PDB entry 7ARN | X-ray diffraction, 1.57 A resolution | chains H and L

# Chain H
Protein: Antibody Fab Fragment Heavy Chain
Organism: Homo sapiens
Notes: antibody fragment or engineered binder
Chain sequence (262 residues; numbered -30 to 231; the number before each row is that of its first residue; numbers below 1 keep their minus sign (Met-30 is residue -30)):
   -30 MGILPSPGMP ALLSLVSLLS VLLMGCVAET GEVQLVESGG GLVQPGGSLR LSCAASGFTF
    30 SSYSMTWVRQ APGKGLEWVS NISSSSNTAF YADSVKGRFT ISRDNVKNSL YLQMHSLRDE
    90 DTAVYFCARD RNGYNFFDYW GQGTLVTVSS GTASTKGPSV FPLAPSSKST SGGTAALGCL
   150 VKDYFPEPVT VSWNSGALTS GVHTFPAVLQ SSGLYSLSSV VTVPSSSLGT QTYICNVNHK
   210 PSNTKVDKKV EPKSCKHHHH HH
Disordered / not traced: -30 to -1, 222-231
Cystine bridges: Cys22-Cys96, Cys148-Cys204
Covalently attached groups: N-acetylglucosamine (NAG) linked to Asn50

# Chain L
Protein: Antibody Fab Fragment Light Chain
Organism: Homo sapiens
Notes: antibody fragment or engineered binder
Chain sequence (247 residues; row label = number of the first residue in the row; numbers below 1 keep their minus sign (Met-30 is residue -30)):
   -30 MGILPSPGMP ALLSLVSLLS VLLMGCVAET GDIEMTQSPS SLSASIGDRL TITCRASQAI
    30 RESVQWYQQK PGKAPKLLMF STSILESGVP SRFSGSGFGT HFTLTISSLQ PEDFATYSCQ
    90 QNYSGPFTFG PGTKVEMRAA ATVAAPSVFI FPPSDEQLKS GTASVVCLLN NFYPREAKVQ
   150 WKVDNALQSG NSQESVTEQD SKDSTYSLSS TLTLSKADYE KHKVYACEVT HQGLSSPVTK
   210 SFNRGEC
Disordered / not traced: -30 to -1, 216
Cystine bridges: Cys23-Cys88, Cys136-Cys196
Covalently attached groups: N-acetylglucosamine (NAG) linked to Asn91

# Interface between chain H and chain L
Contacting residue pairs - 68 pairs, chain H then chain L:
  Gln39(H) with Gln38(L), hydrogen bond
  Leu45(H) with Gln38(L); Phe98(L)
  Trp47(H) with Phe96(L)
  Phe95(H) with Pro44(L)
  Arg100(H) with Phe49(L); Glu55(L), salt bridge
  Tyr103(H) with Asn91(L), hydrogen bond (backbone-side chain)
  Asn104(H) with Gln89(L), hydrogen bond (backbone-side chain); Asn91(L); Phe96(L)
  Phe105(H) with Gln34(L); Tyr36(L); Phe49(L), hydrophobic; Gln89(L); Asn91(L)
  Phe106(H) with Tyr36(L), hydrogen bond (backbone-side chain); Leu46(L)
  Asp107(H) with Leu46(L); Glu55(L)
  Trp109(H) with Tyr36(L); Ala43(L); Pro44(L), hydrophobic; Phe98(L), hydrophobic
  Gly110(H) with Ala43(L); Pro44(L)
  Gln111(H) with Gly41(L); Ala43(L)
  Phe130(H) with Ser123(L); Glu125(L); Gln126(L)
  Pro131(H) with Ser123(L); Glu125(L)
  Leu132(H) with Phe120(L), hydrophobic; Val135(L), hydrophobic
  Ala133(H) with Phe120(L)
  Lys137(H) with Phe118(L); Ile119(L), hydrogen bond (backbone-backbone); Lys209(L); Ser210(L), hydrogen bond (side chain-backbone)
  Ser138(H) with Phe118(L); Phe120(L)
  Thr139(H) with Phe118(L)
  Ser140(H) with Phe118(L)
  Ala145(H) with Phe120(L)
  Leu149(H) with Ser133(L)
  Lys151(H) with Gln126(L); Ser133(L)
  His172(H) with Asn139(L); Asn140(L), hydrogen bond; Thr166(L); Ser176(L), hydrogen bond
  Phe174(H) with Leu137(L), hydrophobic; Ser164(L); Thr166(L); Ser176(L); Leu177(L); Ser178(L)
  Pro175(H) with Ser164(L), hydrogen bond (backbone-side chain); Val165(L)
  Val177(H) with Gln162(L); Glu163(L); Ser164(L)
  Leu178(H) with Gln162(L), hydrogen bond (backbone-side chain)
  Gln179(H) with Gln162(L)
  Ser187(H) with Ser178(L), hydrogen bond
  Val189(H) with Leu137(L), hydrophobic
  Thr191(H) with Asn139(L), hydrogen bond
Interface residues without a listed pair, chain H (38 interface residues in all): Val37, Gly44, Glu46, Leu146, Lys217
Interface residues without a listed pair, chain L (41 interface residues in all): Lys42, Ser87, Gly99, Pro100, Thr131, Thr182, Phe211

# In short
The interface between chain H and chain L involves 38 residues on one side and 41 on the other, with 12
hydrogen bonds and 1 salt bridge. Polar pairs include Arg100(H)-Glu55(L), Gln39(H)-Gln38(L) and
Tyr103(H)-Asn91(L). Covalently linked N-acetylglucosamine: at Asn50(H). N-acetylglucosamine is covalently
linked to Asn91(L).
Here chain H is Antibody Fab Fragment Heavy Chain and chain L is Antibody Fab Fragment Light Chain, both from
Homo sapiens. Entry 7ARN (Crystal Structure of the Fab Fragment of a Glycosylated Lymphoma Antibody) was
determined by X-ray diffraction.
